6Q16 - chains D and F of the 93 polymer chains in the assembly; structure by electron microscopy, 4.10 A resolution (low resolution: residue-level contacts below are approximate; hydrogen-bond / salt-bridge calls are withheld).

[Chain D (and F)]
Name: Protein InvG
Organism: Salmonella typhimurium (strain LT2 / SGSC1412 / ATCC 700720)
Notes: chain F of this document is another copy of the same molecule, construct and numbering; everything in this record applies to it too
UniProtKB: P35672 (INVG_SALTY); numbering as in UniProt (aligned over 1-562)
Chain sequence (562 residues; row label = number of the first residue in the row):
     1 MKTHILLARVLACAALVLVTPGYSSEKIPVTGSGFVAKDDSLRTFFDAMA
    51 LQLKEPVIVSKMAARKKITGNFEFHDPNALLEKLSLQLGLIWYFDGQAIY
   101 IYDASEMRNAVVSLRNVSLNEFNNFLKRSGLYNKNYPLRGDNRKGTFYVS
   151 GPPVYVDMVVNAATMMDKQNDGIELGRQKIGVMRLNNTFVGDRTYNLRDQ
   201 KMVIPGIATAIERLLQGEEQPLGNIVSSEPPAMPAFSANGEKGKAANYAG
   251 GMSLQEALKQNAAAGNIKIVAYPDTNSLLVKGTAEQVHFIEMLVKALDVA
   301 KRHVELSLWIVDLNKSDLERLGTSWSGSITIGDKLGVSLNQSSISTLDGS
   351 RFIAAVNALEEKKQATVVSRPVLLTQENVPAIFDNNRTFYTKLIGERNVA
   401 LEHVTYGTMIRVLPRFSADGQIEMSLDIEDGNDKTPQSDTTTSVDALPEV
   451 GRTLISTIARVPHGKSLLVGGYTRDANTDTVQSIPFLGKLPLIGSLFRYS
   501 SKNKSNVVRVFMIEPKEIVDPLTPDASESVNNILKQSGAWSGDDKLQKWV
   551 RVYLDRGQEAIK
Unresolved in the structure: 1-26, 171-562 (chain F: 1-31, 171-562)

[Interface between chain D and chain F]
Pairs across the interface - 33 pairs, chain D then chain F:
  D47(D) with L86(F); Q87(F); L88(F)
  A50(D) with L86(F)
  L51(D) with L86(F); Q87(F)
  I58(D) with A104(F)
  D95(D) with Y148(F); S150(F)
  Q97(D) with N135(F); Y136(F); P137(F); R139(F); S150(F)
  A98(D) with M107(F)
  Y100(D) with M107(F)
  F125(D) with D141(F); T146(F)
  R128(D) with D141(F); R143(F)
  S129(D) with G140(F)
  L131(D) with R139(F); Y148(F)
  V154(D) with N109(F)
  M158(D) with Y148(F)
  N161(D) with V111(F)
  M165(D) with V111(F); T146(F)
  M166(D) with T146(F)
  K168(D) with R115(F)
  Q169(D) with L114(F); R115(F); G145(F)
Interface residues without a listed pair, chain D (23 interface residues in all): K54, P56, V57, G96
Interface residues without a listed pair, chain F (24 interface residues in all): I91, S105, V112, S113

[Summary]
The interface between chain D and chain F involves 23 residues on one side and 24 on the other.
Chain D and chain F are both Protein InvG (Salmonella typhimurium (strain LT2 / SGSC1412 / ATCC 700720)); the
structure, Focussed refinement of InvGN0N1:PrgHK:SpaPQR:PrgIJ from Salmonella SPI-1 injectisome NC-base, was
determined by electron microscopy, deposited together with 6PEE, 6PEM, 6PEP, 6Q14 and 6Q15.
